PDB entry 4GRK | X-ray diffraction, 1.68 A resolution | chains A and B

[Chain A]
Protein: Lactotransferrin
Organism: Bos taurus
Notes: EC 3.4.21.-; fragment: C-lobe
UniProt: P24627 (TRFL_BOVIN); residues 342-676 here correspond to UniProt positions 361-695 (UniProt number = residue number + 19)
Chain sequence (335 residues; numbered 342 to 676; the number before each row is that of its first residue):
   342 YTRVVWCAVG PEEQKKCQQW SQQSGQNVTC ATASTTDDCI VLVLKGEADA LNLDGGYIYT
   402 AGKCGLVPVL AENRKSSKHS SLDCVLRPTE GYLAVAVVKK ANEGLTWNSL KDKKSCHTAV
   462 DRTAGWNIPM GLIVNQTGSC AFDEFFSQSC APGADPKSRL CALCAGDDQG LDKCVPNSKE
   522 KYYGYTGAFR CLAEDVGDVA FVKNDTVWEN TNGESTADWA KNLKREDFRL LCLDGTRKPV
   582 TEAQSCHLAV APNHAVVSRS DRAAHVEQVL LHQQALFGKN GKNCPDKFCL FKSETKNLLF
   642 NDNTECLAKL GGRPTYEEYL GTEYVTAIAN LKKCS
Cystine bridges: Cys348-Cys380, Cys358-Cys371, Cys425-Cys647, Cys457-Cys532, Cys481-Cys675, Cys491-Cys505, Cys502-Cys515, Cys573-Cys587, Cys625-Cys630
Covalently attached groups: N-acetylglucosamine (NAG) linked to Asn368, Asn545; glycan linked to Asn476
Ion coordination: Fe ion: Asp395, Tyr433, Tyr526, His595 (together with carbonate ion); Zn2+ site 1 near His588 (its only coordinating residue here); Zn2+ site 2 near Glu659 (its only coordinating residue here)
Ligand contacts:
  - carbonate ion (CO3): Asp395, Tyr433, Thr459, Arg463, Thr464, Ala465, Gly466, Tyr526, His595
  - Ketorolac (KTR; (1R)-5-benzoyl-2,3-dihydro-1H-pyrrolizine-1-carboxylic acid): Thr430, Glu431, Gly432, Val591, Pro593, Asn594, Tyr660, Leu661

[Chain B]
Protein: C-terminal peptide from Lactotransferrin
Organism: Bos taurus
Notes: fragment: C-lobe
UniProt: P24627 (TRFL_BOVIN); residues 681-686 here correspond to UniProt positions 700-705 (UniProt number = residue number + 19)
Chain sequence (6 residues; numbered 681 to 686; the number before each row is that of its first residue):
   681 LEACAF

[Interface between chain A and chain B]
Contacting residue pairs - 9 pairs, chain A then chain B:
  Asp378(A) with Phe686(B)
  Ile381(A) with Phe686(B), hydrophobic
  Val382(A) with Phe686(B), hydrophobic
  Thr401(A) with Phe686(B)
  Lys404(A) with Glu682(B); Cys684(B)
  Cys405(A) with Cys684(B), disulfide; Ala685(B); Phe686(B), hydrophobic
Interface residues without a listed pair, chain A (7 interface residues in all): Leu385
Interface residues without a listed pair, chain B (5 interface residues in all): Ala683
Inter-chain disulfides: Cys405(A)-Cys684(B)

[Overview]
7 residues of chain A face 5 of chain B across their interface; the contacts include 1 disulfide bond. Bound
to chain A: carbonate ion and Ketorolac. N-acetylglucosamine is covalently linked to Asn368(A) and Asn545(A).
Asp395(A), Tyr433(A), Tyr526(A) and His595(A) coordinate a Fe ion ion.
Chain A is Lactotransferrin and chain B is C-terminal peptide from Lactotransferrin, both from Bos taurus; the
structure, Crystal Structure of C-lobe of Bovine lactoferrin Complexed with ketorolac at 1.68 A Resolution,
was determined by X-ray diffraction.
